Entry 4Z1A (X-ray diffraction, 2.00 A resolution); this record covers chains A and B.

[Chain A (and B)]
Molecule: 2-dehydro-3-deoxyphosphooctonate aldolase
Source organism: Helicobacter pylori (strain ATCC 700392 / 26695)
Notes: EC 2.5.1.55; chain B of this document is another copy of the same molecule, construct and numbering; everything in this record applies to it too
Reference sequence: P56060 (KDSA_HELPY); numbering as in UniProt (aligned over 1-276)
Sequence (276 residues; numbered 1 to 276; the number before each row is that of its first residue):
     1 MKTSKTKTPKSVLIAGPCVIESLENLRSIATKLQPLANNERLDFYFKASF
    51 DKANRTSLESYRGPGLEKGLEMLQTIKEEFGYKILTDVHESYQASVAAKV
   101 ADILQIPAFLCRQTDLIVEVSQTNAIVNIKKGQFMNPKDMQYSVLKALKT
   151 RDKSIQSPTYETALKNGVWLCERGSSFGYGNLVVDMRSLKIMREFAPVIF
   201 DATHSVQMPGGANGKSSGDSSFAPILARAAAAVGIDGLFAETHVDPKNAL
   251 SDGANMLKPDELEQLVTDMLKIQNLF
Unresolved in the structure: 1-9, 212-218 (chain B: 1-9, 211-217)

[Chain A / chain B interface]
Pairs across the interface (52):
  Ala53(A) - Arg112(B)
  Ala53(A) - Gln113(B)
  Ala53(A) - Thr114(B)  hydrogen bond (backbone-backbone)
  Asn54(A) - Arg112(B)  hydrogen bond (backbone-side chain)
  Asn54(A) - Gln113(B)  hydrogen bond (side chain-backbone)
  Arg55(A) - Thr114(B)  hydrogen bond (backbone-side chain)
  Arg55(A) - Lys146(B)  hydrogen bond (backbone-side chain)
  Thr56(A) - Lys146(B)
  Leu58(A) - Thr114(B)
  Leu58(A) - Val118(B)  hydrophobic
  Leu58(A) - Lys146(B)
  Leu58(A) - Lys149(B)
  Arg62(A) - Thr114(B)
  Arg62(A) - Asp115(B)  salt bridge
  Glu90(A) - Glu90(B)
  Glu90(A) - Ser91(B)  hydrogen bond
  Phe109(A) - Phe109(B)
  Phe109(A) - Leu110(B)  hydrophobic
  Phe109(A) - Gln113(B)
  Arg112(A) - Ala53(B)
  Arg112(A) - Asn54(B)  hydrogen bond (side chain-backbone)
  Arg112(A) - Thr56(B)
  Gln113(A) - Ala53(B)
  Gln113(A) - Asn54(B)  hydrogen bond
  Gln113(A) - Phe109(B)
  Thr114(A) - Ala53(B)  hydrogen bond (backbone-backbone)
  Thr114(A) - Arg55(B)
  Thr114(A) - Leu58(B)
  Val118(A) - Leu58(B)  hydrophobic
  Gln133(A) - Phe134(B)
  Phe134(A) - Gln133(B)
  Phe134(A) - Phe134(B)  hydrophobic
  Phe134(A) - Ser176(B)
  Met135(A) - Tyr179(B)
  Asn136(A) - Tyr179(B)
  Pro137(A) - Tyr179(B)
  Tyr142(A) - Thr56(B)
  Lys146(A) - Arg55(B)  hydrogen bond (side chain-backbone)
  Lys146(A) - Thr56(B)
  Lys146(A) - Leu58(B)
  Lys149(A) - Leu58(B)
  Lys153(A) - Glu59(B)  salt bridge
  Ser175(A) - Tyr179(B)
  Ser176(A) - Ser176(B)
  Tyr179(A) - Met135(B)
  Tyr179(A) - Asn136(B)
  Tyr179(A) - Pro137(B)
  Tyr179(A) - Ser175(B)
  Tyr179(A) - Asp185(B)  hydrogen bond
  Tyr179(A) - Ser188(B)  hydrogen bond
  Asp185(A) - Tyr179(B)  hydrogen bond
  Ser188(A) - Tyr179(B)  hydrogen bond
Other interface residues (no listed pair), chain A (31 interface residues in all): Ser57, Ser91, Leu110, Thr150, Arg187
Other interface residues (no listed pair), chain B (31 interface residues in all): Ser57, Tyr142, Thr150, Arg187

[Summary]
The chain A/chain B interface involves 31 residues from each chain; the contacts include 14 hydrogen bonds and
2 salt bridges. Among the polar pairs are Arg62(A)-Asp115(B), Lys153(A)-Glu59(B) and Asn54(A)-Arg112(B).
Chain A and chain B are both 2-dehydro-3-deoxyphosphooctonate aldolase (Helicobacter pylori (strain ATCC
700392 / 26695)); the structure, Structure of apo form KDO8PS from H.pylori, was determined by X-ray
diffraction together with 4Z1B and 4Z1D from the same study.
